PDB entry 4DT9 | X-ray diffraction, 2.10 A resolution | chain A

== Chain A ==
Molecule: APH(2'')-Id
Organism: Enterococcus casseliflavus
UniProtKB: O68183 (O68183_ENTCA); numbering as in UniProt (aligned over 1-301)
Chain sequence (309 residues; each row starts with the number of its first residue):
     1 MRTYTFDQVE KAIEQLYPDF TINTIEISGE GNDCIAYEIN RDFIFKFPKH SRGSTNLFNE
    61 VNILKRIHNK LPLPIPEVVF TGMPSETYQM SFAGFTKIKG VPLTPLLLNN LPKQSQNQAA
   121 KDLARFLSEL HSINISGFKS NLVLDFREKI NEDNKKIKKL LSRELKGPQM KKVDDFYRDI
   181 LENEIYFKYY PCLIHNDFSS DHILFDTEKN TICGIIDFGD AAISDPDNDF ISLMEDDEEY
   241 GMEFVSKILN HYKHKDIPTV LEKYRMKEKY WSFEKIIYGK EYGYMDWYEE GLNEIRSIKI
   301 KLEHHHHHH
Disordered / not traced: 297-309
Construct notes: expression tag (302-309)
Residues lining bound ligands: guanosine (GMP): Ser-28, Gly-29, Glu-30, Gly-31, Ala-36, Ile-44, Lys-46, Thr-96, Lys-97, Ile-98, Gly-100, Asp-201, His-202, Leu-204, Ile-216, Asp-217
What the authors report for this chain:
  - binding site for guanosine: Thr-96, Ile-98, Asp-217
  - specificity-determining residues: Phe-95
  - mutagenesis - F95Y: increased binding to GTP
  - mutagenesis - F95Y: decreased binding to ATP
  - mutagenesis - F95M, F95Y: decreased catalytic activity
  - mutagenesis - F95M: unchanged binding to ATP
  - mutagenesis - F95M: unchanged binding to GTP

== In short ==
Ligands of chain A: guanosine. The paper reports a binding site for guanosine at Thr-96, Ile-98 and Asp-217;
F95M and F95Y reduce catalytic activity.
Chain A is APH(2'')-Id (Enterococcus casseliflavus); the structure, Crystal Structure of
Aminoglycoside-2''-Phosphotransferase Type IVa in Complex with Guanosine, was determined by X-ray diffraction
(same publication as 4DT8, 4DTA and 4DTB).
